Entry 4YG1 (X-ray diffraction, 3.25 A resolution); this record covers chains A and F of the 6 polymer chains in the assembly.

== Chain A ==
Molecule: Antitoxin HipB
From: Escherichia coli (strain K12)
Reference sequence: P23873 (HIPB_ECOLI); residue numbers follow UniProt; this construct covers 1-72
Chain sequence (72 residues; each row starts with the number of its first residue):
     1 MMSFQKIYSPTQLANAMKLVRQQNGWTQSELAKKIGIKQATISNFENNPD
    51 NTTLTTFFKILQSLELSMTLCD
Swiss-Prot annotation at these positions:
  - DNA-binding region: Arg21 to Asn47 (H-T-H motif)

== Chain F ==
Molecule: 48-nt DNA strand
Sequence (48 nucleotides; row label = number of the first residue in the row):
   699 TTATCCGCTTAAGGGGATATTATAAGTTTTATCCTTTAGTGAGGATAA

== How chain A and chain F interact ==
Pairs across the interface (10; chain A residue first):
  Arg21(A) - DT728(F)  salt bridge to the phosphate
  Thr27(A) - DT727(F)  phosphate contact
  Thr27(A) - DT728(F)  phosphate contact
  Gln28(A) - DT728(F)  hydrogen bond to the phosphate
  Gln28(A) - DA729(F)  hydrogen bond to the phosphate
  Gln39(A) - DT728(F)  base contact
  Gln39(A) - DA729(F)  hydrogen bond to the base
  Ala40(A) - DT730(F)  base contact
  Ser43(A) - DA729(F)  hydrogen bond to the phosphate
  Asn47(A) - DA729(F)  phosphate contact
Other interface residues (no listed pair), chain A (10 interface residues in all): Lys18, Gln22, Ser29

== Overview ==
Chain A and chain F form an interface of 10 and 4 residues respectively, with 4 hydrogen bonds and 1 salt
bridge. Among the polar pairs are Gln39(A)-DA729(F), Gln28(A)-DT728(F) and Gln28(A)-DA729(F).
Here chain A is Antitoxin HipB (Escherichia coli (strain K12)) and chain F is a 48-nt DNA strand. Entry 4YG1
(HipB-O1-O2 complex/P21212 crystal form) was determined by X-ray diffraction (same publication as 5K98, 4YG4
and 4YG7).
